8Q3E - chains GGG and JJJ of the 11 polymer chains in the assembly; structure by X-ray diffraction, 2.17 A resolution.

[Chain GGG]
Molecule: Histone H2A type 1-B/E
Source organism: Homo sapiens
UniProtKB: P04908 (H2A1B_HUMAN); residues 13-119 here correspond to UniProt positions 14-120 (UniProt number = residue number + 1)
Sequence (107 residues; row label = number of the first residue in the row):
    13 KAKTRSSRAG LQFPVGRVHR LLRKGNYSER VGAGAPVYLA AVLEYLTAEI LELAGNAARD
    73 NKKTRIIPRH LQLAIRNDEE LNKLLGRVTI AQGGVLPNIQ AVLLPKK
UniProt features mapped onto this chain:
  - modified residue: Lys13 (N6-(beta-hydroxybutyryl)lysine), Lys36 (N6-(2-hydroxyisobutyryl)lysine), Lys74 (N6-(2-hydroxyisobutyryl)lysine), Lys75 (N6-(2-hydroxyisobutyryl)lysine), Lys95 (N6-(2-hydroxyisobutyryl)lysine), Gln104 (N5-methylglutamine), Lys118 (N6-(2-hydroxyisobutyryl)lysine), Lys119 (N6-crotonyllysine)
  - cross-link (Glycyl lysine isopeptide (Lys-Gly)): Lys13 (interchain with G-Cter in ubiquitin), Lys15 (interchain with G-Cter in ubiquitin), Lys119 (interchain with G-Cter in ubiquitin)

[Chain JJJ]
Molecule: 145-nt DNA strand
Source organism: Homo sapiens
Sequence (145 nucleotides; numbered -72 to 72; the number before each row is that of its first residue; numbers below 1 keep their minus sign (DA-72 is residue -72)):
   -72 ATCAATATCC ACCTGCAGAT ACTACCAAAA GTGTATTTGG AAACTGCTCC ATCAAAAGGC
   -12 ATGTTCAGCT GATTCAGCTG AACATGCCTT TTGATGGAGC AGTTTCCAAA TACACTTTTG
    48 GTAGTATCTG CAGGTGGATA TTGAT

[Interface between chain GGG and chain JJJ]
Residue-residue contacts - 16 pairs, chain GGG then chain JJJ:
  Lys13(GGG) - DG-42(JJJ)  phosphate contact
  Lys13(GGG) - DT-41(JJJ)  phosphate contact
  Ala14(GGG) - DA-43(JJJ)  phosphate contact
  Ala14(GGG) - DG-42(JJJ)  phosphate contact
  Lys15(GGG) - DA-43(JJJ)  phosphate contact
  Lys15(GGG) - DG-42(JJJ)  hydrogen bond to the phosphate
  Thr16(GGG) - DA-43(JJJ)  phosphate contact
  Arg17(GGG) - DA-43(JJJ)  salt bridge to the phosphate
  Arg20(GGG) - DG-42(JJJ)  salt bridge to the phosphate
  Gly28(GGG) - DA-44(JJJ)  phosphate contact
  Gly28(GGG) - DA-43(JJJ)  phosphate contact
  Arg32(GGG) - DA-45(JJJ)  phosphate contact
  Arg32(GGG) - DA-44(JJJ)  salt bridge to the phosphate
  Arg42(GGG) - DT-36(JJJ)  hydrogen bond to the sugar
  Arg42(GGG) - DT-35(JJJ)  sugar contact
  Arg77(GGG) - DA-54(JJJ)  sugar contact
Other interface residues (no listed pair), chain GGG (12 interface residues in all): Arg29, Glu41

[Overview]
The interface between chain GGG and chain JJJ involves 12 residues on one side and 8 on the other, with 2
hydrogen bonds and 3 salt bridges. Polar contacts include Arg42(GGG)-DT-36(JJJ), Lys15(GGG)-DG-42(JJJ) and
Arg17(GGG)-DA-43(JJJ).
Chain GGG is Histone H2A type 1-B/E and chain JJJ is a 145-nt DNA strand, both from Homo sapiens; the
structure, High Resolution Structure of Nucleosome Core with Bound Foamy Virus GAG Peptide, was determined by
X-ray diffraction together with 8Q36, 8Q3M and 8Q3X from the same study.
